Entry 3MYO (X-ray diffraction, 2.50 A resolution); this record covers chains A and B.

== Chain A (and B) ==
Name: Tagatose 1,6-diphosphate aldolase 1
Organism: Streptococcus pyogenes
Notes: EC 4.1.2.40; chain B of this document is another copy of the same molecule, construct and numbering; everything in this record applies to it too
UniProtKB: P63703 (LACD1_STRP1); residues 1-325 here = UniProt positions 1-325
Sequence (333 residues; row label = number of the first residue in the row):
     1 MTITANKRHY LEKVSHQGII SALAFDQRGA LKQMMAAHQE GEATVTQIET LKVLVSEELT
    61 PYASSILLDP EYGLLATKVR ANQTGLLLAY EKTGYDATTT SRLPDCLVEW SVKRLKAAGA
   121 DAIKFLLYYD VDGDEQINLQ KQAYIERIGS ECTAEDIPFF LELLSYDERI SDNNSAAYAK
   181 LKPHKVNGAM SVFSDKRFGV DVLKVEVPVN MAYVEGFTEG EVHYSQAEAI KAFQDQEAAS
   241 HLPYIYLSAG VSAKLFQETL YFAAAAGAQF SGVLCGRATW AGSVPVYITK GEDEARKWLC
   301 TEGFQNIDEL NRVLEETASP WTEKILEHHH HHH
Disordered / not traced: 1, 330-333
Sequence notes: expression tag (326-333)
From the paper describing this entry:
  - specificity-determining residues: L164, L274
  - self-association interface (contacts with another copy of this molecule): L107, V108, E109, W110, S111, R114, A117, Q136, L139, Q142, E146, R147, S150, T153, E155

== Chain A / chain B interface ==
Pairs across the interface (46):
  Y90(A) with R147(B)
  C106(A) with R147(B)
  L107(A) with R147(B), hydrogen bond (backbone-side chain)
  V108(A) with Q140(B); A143(B)
  E109(A) with Q136(B), hydrogen bond; L139(B); A143(B)
  W110(A) with A143(B); R147(B), hydrogen bond (backbone-side chain)
  S111(A) with A143(B); E146(B), hydrogen bond; R147(B)
  K113(A) with R197(B)
  R114(A) with L139(B); Q142(B); E146(B), salt bridge; R197(B)
  Q136(A) with E109(B), hydrogen bond
  L139(A) with E109(B); R114(B)
  Q140(A) with V108(B)
  Q142(A) with R114(B)
  A143(A) with E109(B); W110(B); S111(B); R114(B)
  E146(A) with S111(B), hydrogen bond; R114(B), salt bridge
  R147(A) with Y90(B); C106(B); L107(B), hydrogen bond (side chain-backbone); W110(B), hydrogen bond (side chain-backbone); S111(B); E151(B)
  S150(A) with E151(B); A154(B); E155(B), hydrogen bond
  E151(A) with R147(B); S150(B)
  A154(A) with S150(B); T153(B); A154(B)
  E155(A) with S150(B), hydrogen bond
  R197(A) with K113(B); R114(B)
Other interface residues (no listed pair), chain A (23 interface residues in all): Y144, T153
Other interface residues (no listed pair), chain B (23 interface residues in all): Y144

== Overview ==
The chain A/chain B interface involves 23 residues from each chain; the contacts include 10 hydrogen bonds and
2 salt bridges. Among the polar pairs are R114(A)-E146(B), L107(A)-R147(B) and E109(A)-Q136(B). From the
paper: specificity determinants L164(A) and L274(A); a self-association interface involving L107(A), V108(A)
and E109(A) among others.
Chain A and chain B are both Tagatose 1,6-diphosphate aldolase 1 (Streptococcus pyogenes); the structure,
Crystal structure of tagatose-1,6-bisphosphate aldolase from Streptococcus pyogenes, was determined by X-ray
diffraction.
